PDB entry 8YTI | X-ray diffraction, 2.70 A resolution | chains G and I of the 22 polymer chains in the assembly

# Chain G
Molecule: Histone H2A type 1-B/E
Organism: Homo sapiens
Reference sequence: P04908 (H2A1B_HUMAN); residues 0-129 here correspond to UniProt positions 1-130 (UniProt number = residue number + 1)
Chain sequence (130 residues; numbered 0 to 129; the number before each row is that of its first residue; numbering starts at 0):
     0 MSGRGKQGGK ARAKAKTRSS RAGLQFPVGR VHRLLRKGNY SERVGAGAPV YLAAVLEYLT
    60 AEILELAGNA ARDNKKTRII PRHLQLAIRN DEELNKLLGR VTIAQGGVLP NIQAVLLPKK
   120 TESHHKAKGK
Unresolved in the structure: 0-14, 119-129
Ion coordination: K+: Asn38 (shared with 1 residue of chain C); Ca2+ site 1: Glu61, Asp90; Ca2+ site 2: Glu91 (shared with 1 residue of chain C; 1 residue of chain D)
UniProt features mapped onto this chain:
  - modified residue: Ser1 (N-acetylserine), Arg3 (Citrulline), Lys5 (N6-(2-hydroxyisobutyryl)lysine), Lys9 (N6-(2-hydroxyisobutyryl)lysine), Lys13 (N6-(beta-hydroxybutyryl)lysine), Lys36 (N6-(2-hydroxyisobutyryl)lysine), Lys74 (N6-(2-hydroxyisobutyryl)lysine), Lys75 (N6-(2-hydroxyisobutyryl)lysine), Lys95 (N6-(2-hydroxyisobutyryl)lysine), Gln104 (N5-methylglutamine), Lys118 (N6-(2-hydroxyisobutyryl)lysine), Lys119 (N6-crotonyllysine), Thr120 (Phosphothreonine), Lys125 (N6-crotonyllysine)
  - cross-link (Glycyl lysine isopeptide (Lys-Gly)): Lys13 (interchain with G-Cter in ubiquitin), Lys15 (interchain with G-Cter in ubiquitin), Lys119 (interchain with G-Cter in ubiquitin)

# Chain I
Molecule: 169-nt DNA strand
Organism: synthetic construct
Sequence (169 nucleotides; numbered -82 to 86; the number before each row is that of its first residue; numbers below 1 keep their minus sign (DG-82 is residue -82)):
   -82 GCTTTTTTTT TTCACAATCC CGGTGCCGAG GCCGCTCAAT TGGTCGTAGA CAGCTCTAGC
   -22 ACCGCTTAAA CGCACGTACG GAATCCGTAC GTGCGTTTAA GCGGTGCTAG AGCTGTCTAC
    38 GACCAATTGA GCGGCCTCGG CACCGGGATT GTGAAAAAAA AAAGCTGCA
Ion coordination: Ca2+ site 1: DG-52 (shared with 1 residue of chain J); Ca2+ site 2 near DG-40 (its only coordinating residue here); K+: DT-26, DA-25; Ca2+ site 3 near DG48 (its only coordinating residue here); Ca2+ site 4 near DG51 (its only coordinating residue here)

# Chain G / chain I interface
Residue-residue contacts (18; chain G residue first):
  Lys15(G) - DT45(I)  sugar contact
  Lys15(G) - DG46(I)  salt bridge to the phosphate
  Arg29(G) - DG48(I)  sugar contact
  Arg29(G) - DC49(I)  salt bridge to the phosphate
  Arg35(G) - DA39(I)  phosphate contact
  Arg42(G) - DG38(I)  hydrogen bond to the sugar
  Arg42(G) - DA39(I)  phosphate contact
  Val43(G) - DG38(I)  sugar contact
  Val43(G) - DA39(I)  hydrogen bond to the phosphate
  Gly44(G) - DG38(I)  phosphate contact
  Ala45(G) - DG38(I)  hydrogen bond to the phosphate
  Lys75(G) - DC58(I)  phosphate contact
  Lys75(G) - DA59(I)  phosphate contact
  Thr76(G) - DG57(I)  sugar contact
  Thr76(G) - DC58(I)  hydrogen bond to the phosphate
  Arg77(G) - DG57(I)  hydrogen bond to the sugar
  Arg77(G) - DC58(I)  hydrogen bond to the phosphate
  Pro117(G) - DG70(I)  phosphate contact
Other interface residues (no listed pair), chain G (15 interface residues in all): Pro26, His31, Glu41, Lys74
Other interface residues (no listed pair), chain I (11 interface residues in all): DC37

# Overview
The interface between chain G and chain I involves 15 residues on one side and 11 on the other; the contacts
include 6 hydrogen bonds and 2 salt bridges. Among the polar pairs are Arg42(G)-DG38(I), Arg77(G)-DG57(I) and
Val43(G)-DA39(I). Glu61(G) and Asp90(G) coordinate Ca2+ site 1.
Chain G is Histone H2A type 1-B/E (Homo sapiens) and chain I is a 169-nt DNA strand (synthetic construct); the
structure, Crystal Structure of Nucleosome-H1x Linker Histone Assembly (sticky-169a DNA fragment), was
determined by X-ray diffraction.
